9C52 - chains A and P of the 4 polymer chains in the assembly; structure by electron microscopy, 2.64 A resolution.

Chain A:
Protein: DNA polymerase gamma
Organism: Saccharomyces cerevisiae
Notes: EC 2.7.7.7
Reference sequence: A0A8H4BW69 (A0A8H4BW69_YEASX); residue numbers follow UniProt; this construct covers 30-1254
Amino-acid sequence (1240 residues; numbered 28 to 1267; the number before each row is that of its first residue):
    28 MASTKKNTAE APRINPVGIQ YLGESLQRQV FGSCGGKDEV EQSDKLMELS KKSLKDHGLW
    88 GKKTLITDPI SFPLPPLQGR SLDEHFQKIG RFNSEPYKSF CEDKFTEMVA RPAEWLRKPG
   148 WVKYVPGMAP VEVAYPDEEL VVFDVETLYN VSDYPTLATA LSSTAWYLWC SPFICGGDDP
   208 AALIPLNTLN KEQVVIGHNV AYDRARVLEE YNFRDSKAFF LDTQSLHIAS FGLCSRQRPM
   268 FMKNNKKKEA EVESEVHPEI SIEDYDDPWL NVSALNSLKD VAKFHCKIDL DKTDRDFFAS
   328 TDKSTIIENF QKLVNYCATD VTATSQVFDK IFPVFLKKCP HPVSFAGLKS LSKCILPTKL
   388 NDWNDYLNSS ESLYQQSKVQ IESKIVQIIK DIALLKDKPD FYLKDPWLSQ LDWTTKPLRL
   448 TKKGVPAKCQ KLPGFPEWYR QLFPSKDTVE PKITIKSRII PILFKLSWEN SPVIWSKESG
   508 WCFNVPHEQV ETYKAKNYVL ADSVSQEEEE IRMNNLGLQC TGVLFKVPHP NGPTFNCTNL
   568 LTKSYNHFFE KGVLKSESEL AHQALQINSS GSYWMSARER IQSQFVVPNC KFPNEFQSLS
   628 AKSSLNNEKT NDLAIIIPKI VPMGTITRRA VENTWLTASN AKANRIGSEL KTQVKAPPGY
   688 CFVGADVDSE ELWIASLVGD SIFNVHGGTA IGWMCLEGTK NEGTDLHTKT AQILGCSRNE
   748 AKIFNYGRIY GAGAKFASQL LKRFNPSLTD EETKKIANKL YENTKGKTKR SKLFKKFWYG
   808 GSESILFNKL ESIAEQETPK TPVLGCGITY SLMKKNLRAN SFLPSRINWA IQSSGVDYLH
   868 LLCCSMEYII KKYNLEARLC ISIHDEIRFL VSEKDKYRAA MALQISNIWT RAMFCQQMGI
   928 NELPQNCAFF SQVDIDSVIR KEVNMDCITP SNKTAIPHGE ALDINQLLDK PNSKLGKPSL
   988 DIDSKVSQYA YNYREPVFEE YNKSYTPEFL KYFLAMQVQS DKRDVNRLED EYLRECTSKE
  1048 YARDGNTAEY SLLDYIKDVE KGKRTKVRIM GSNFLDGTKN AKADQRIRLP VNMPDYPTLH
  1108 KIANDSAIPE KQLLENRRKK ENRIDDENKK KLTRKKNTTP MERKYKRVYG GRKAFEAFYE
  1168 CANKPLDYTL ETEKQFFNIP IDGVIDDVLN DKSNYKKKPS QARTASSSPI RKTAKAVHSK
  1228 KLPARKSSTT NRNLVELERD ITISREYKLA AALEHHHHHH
Unresolved in the structure: 28-34, 1046-1267
Differences from the reference sequence: expression tag (28-29, 1255-1267); conflict Val-222 (Ile in A0A8H4BW69), Lys-357 (Glu in A0A8H4BW69), Ala-420 (Val in A0A8H4BW69), Met-540 (Thr in A0A8H4BW69), Asn-541 (His in A0A8H4BW69), Asn-616 (Ser in A0A8H4BW69), Thr-661 (Ala in A0A8H4BW69), Pro-978 (Ser in A0A8H4BW69), Ser-986 (Asn in A0A8H4BW69)
Bound ions: Mg2+: Asp-693, Val-694, Asp-892 (together with 2'-deoxyadenosine 5'-triphosphate)
Ligand contacts:
  - 3'-deoxythymidine-5'-monophosphate (2DT): Arg-656, Asn-667, Ile-890, His-891, Asp-892, Lys-948
  - 2'-deoxyadenosine 5'-triphosphate (DTP): Asp-693, Val-694, Asp-695, Ser-696, Glu-697, Glu-698, Lys-727, His-734, Arg-745, Lys-749, Ile-750, Tyr-753, Tyr-757, Asp-892
From the paper describing this entry:
  - conformationally variable residues (side-chain flip): Tyr-757
  - binding site for Non-Template DNA: Arg-265, Lys-270, Asn-847, Phe-849
  - mutagenesis - F849A: decreased catalytic activity on double-stranded downstream DNA
  - mutagenesis - F849Y: unchanged catalytic activity
  - mutagenesis - N847A, N847DEL: abolished catalytic activity (strand displacement activity)
  - mutagenesis - R265A: decreased catalytic activity (strand displacement activity)
  - mutagenesis - N847DEL: decreased catalytic activity
  - mutagenesis - F849A: abolished catalytic activity
  - binding site for Template DNA: Arg-797, Lys-803
  - mutagenesis - F849A: abolished growth
  - mutagenesis - K270A, F849Y: unchanged growth
  - mutagenesis - R265A, N847A, N847DEL: decreased growth

Chain P:
Molecule: Primer DNA
Sequence (23 nucleotides; each row starts with the number of its first residue):
     1 GAAGACAGTC TGCGGCGCGC GGG
Unresolved in the structure: 1-2
Covalent attachments: 3'-deoxythymidine-5'-monophosphate (2DT) linked to DG23

Interface between chain A and chain P:
Residue-residue contacts - 22 pairs, chain A then chain P:
  Arg-446(A) with DC10(P), salt bridge to the phosphate; DT11(P), salt bridge to the phosphate
  Lys-455(A) with DT11(P), phosphate contact
  Cys-456(A) with DT11(P), phosphate contact; DG12(P), phosphate contact
  Gln-457(A) with DT11(P), phosphate contact
  Lys-458(A) with DG12(P), phosphate contact
  Pro-471(A) with DG12(P), sugar contact
  Ser-472(A) with DG12(P), phosphate contact
  Lys-473(A) with DG12(P), phosphate contact
  Asn-566(A) with DC20(P), phosphate contact
  Thr-569(A) with DG21(P), phosphate contact
  Lys-570(A) with DG21(P), phosphate contact; DG22(P), salt bridge to the phosphate
  Leu-663(A) with DG23(P), sugar contact
  Thr-664(A) with DG22(P), base contact; DG23(P), sugar contact
  Ala-665(A) with DG23(P), sugar contact
  Ser-666(A) with DG22(P), phosphate contact; DG23(P), phosphate contact
  Asn-667(A) with DG23(P), phosphate contact
  Arg-672(A) with DG22(P), salt bridge to the phosphate
Interface residues without a listed pair, chain A (21 interface residues in all): His-556, Thr-565, Ser-599, Tyr-600
Interface residues without a listed pair, chain P (9 interface residues in all): DC13, DG19

Summary:
21 residues of chain A and 9 residues of chain P are in contact; the contacts include 4 salt bridges. Among
the polar pairs are Arg-446(A)/DC10(P), Arg-446(A)/DT11(P) and Lys-570(A)/DG22(P). The paper reports a binding
site for Non-Template DNA at Arg-265(A), Lys-270(A) and Asn-847(A) among others; R265A, N847A and N847DEL of
chain A reduce growth; 6 substitutions were tested in all.
Here chain A is DNA polymerase gamma (Saccharomyces cerevisiae) and chain P is Primer DNA. Entry 9C52 (Cryo-EM
structure of the Strand displacement Complex (I) of Yeast Mitochondrial DNA polymerase Gamma (MIP1) with ...)
was determined by electron microscopy, deposited together with 9C51 and 9C53.
